PDB entry 4GX8 | X-ray diffraction, 1.70 A resolution | chain A

# Chain A
Protein: DNA polymerase III subunit epsilon, DNA polymerase III subunit alpha
Source organism: Escherichia coli
Notes: EC 2.7.7.7; fragment: polIII epsilon C-terminal domain , polIII alpha PHP domain
UniProtKB: chimeric construct of P03007, P10443: residues 2-36 from P03007 (DPO3E_ECOLI) positions 209-243 (UniProt number = residue number + 207); residues 46-315 from P10443 positions 1-270 (UniProt number = residue number - 45)
Sequence (315 residues; row label = number of the first residue in the row):
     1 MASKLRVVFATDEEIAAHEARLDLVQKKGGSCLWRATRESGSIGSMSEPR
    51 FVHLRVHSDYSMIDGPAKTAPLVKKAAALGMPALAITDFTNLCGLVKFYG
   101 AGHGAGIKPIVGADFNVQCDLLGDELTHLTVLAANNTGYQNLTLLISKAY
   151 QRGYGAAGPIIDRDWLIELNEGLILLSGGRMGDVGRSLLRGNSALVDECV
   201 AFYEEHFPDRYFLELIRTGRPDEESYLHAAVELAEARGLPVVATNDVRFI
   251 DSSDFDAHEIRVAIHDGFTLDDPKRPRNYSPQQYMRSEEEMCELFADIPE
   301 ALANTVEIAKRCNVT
Not modelled in the structure: 1-2, 269-275
Sequence notes: initiating methionine (1); linker (37-45); engineered mutation P66 (Leu21 in P10443)
Reported in the primary citation:
  - conformationally variable residues (order/disorder transition): S3

# Overview
The paper reports conformational variability at S3.
Chain A is DNA polymerase III subunit epsilon, DNA polymerase III subunit alpha (Escherichia coli); the
structure, Crystal structure of a DNA polymerase III alpha-epsilon chimera, was determined by X-ray
diffraction (same publication as 4GX9).
